PDB entry 8SSY | X-ray diffraction, 1.80 A resolution | chains A and B

Chain A (and B):
Protein: Serine hydroxymethyltransferase
Source organism: Thermus thermophilus HB8
Notes: EC 2.1.2.1; chain B of this document is another copy of the same molecule, construct and numbering; everything in this record applies to it too
UniProt: Q5SI56 (GLYA_THET8); residue numbers follow UniProt; this construct covers 3-407
Chain sequence (405 residues; row label = number of the first residue in the row):
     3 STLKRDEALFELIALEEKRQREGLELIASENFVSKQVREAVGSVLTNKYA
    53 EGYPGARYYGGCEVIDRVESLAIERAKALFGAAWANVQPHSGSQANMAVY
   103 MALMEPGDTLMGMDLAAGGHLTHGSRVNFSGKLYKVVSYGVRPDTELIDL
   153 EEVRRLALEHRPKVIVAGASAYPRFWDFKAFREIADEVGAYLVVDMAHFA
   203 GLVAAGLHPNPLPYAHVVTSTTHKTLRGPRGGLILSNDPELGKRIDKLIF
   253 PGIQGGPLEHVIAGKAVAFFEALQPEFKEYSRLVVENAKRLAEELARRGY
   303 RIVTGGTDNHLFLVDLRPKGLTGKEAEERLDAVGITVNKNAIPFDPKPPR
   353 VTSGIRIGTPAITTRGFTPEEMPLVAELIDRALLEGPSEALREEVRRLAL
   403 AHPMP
Disordered / not traced: 3-5
Modified / non-standard residues: K226 ((2S)-2-amino-6-[[3-hydroxy-2-methyl-5-(phosphonooxymethyl)pyridin-4-yl]methylideneamino]hexanoic acid; LLP)
UniProt features mapped onto this chain:
  - binding site (pyridoxal 5'-phosphate): Y51, G94, S95, S172, H200, H225, G258
  - binding site ((6S)-5,6,7,8-tetrahydrofolate): L117, G121 to L123, E242
  - site: H225 (Plays an important role in substrate specificity)
  - modified residue: K226 (N6-(pyridoxal phosphate)lysine)
Small-molecule neighbours: D-serine (DSN): S31, S172, H200, K226, R358
Reported in the primary citation:
  - binding site for D-serine: E53, Y61, H200, R358
  - conformationally variable residues (side-chain flip): Y61

Chain A / chain B interface:
Residue-residue contacts (145; chain A residue first):
  K6(A) - Q38(B)  hydrogen bond (backbone-side chain)
  K6(A) - F272(B)
  R7(A) - Q38(B)
  R7(A) - E41(B)  salt bridge
  R7(A) - F272(B)
  D8(A) - Q38(B)  hydrogen bond (backbone-side chain)
  D8(A) - R77(B)  salt bridge
  D8(A) - A268(B)
  D8(A) - V269(B)
  D8(A) - F272(B)
  L11(A) - A265(B)
  L11(A) - V269(B)  hydrophobic
  F12(A) - Q38(B)
  F12(A) - E41(B)
  L14(A) - V66(B)
  L14(A) - R69(B)
  L14(A) - V70(B)  hydrophobic
  E18(A) - L47(B)
  E18(A) - V66(B)
  E19(A) - V46(B)
  R21(A) - K50(B)
  R21(A) - G63(B)  hydrogen bond (side chain-backbone)
  R21(A) - E65(B)
  Q22(A) - V46(B)  hydrogen bond (side chain-backbone)
  Q22(A) - N49(B)  hydrogen bond
  I29(A) - Y61(B)  hydrophobic
  S31(A) - Y51(B)
  S31(A) - Y61(B)  hydrogen bond
  E32(A) - N49(B)
  E32(A) - K50(B)
  E32(A) - Y51(B)  hydrogen bond (side chain-backbone)
  N33(A) - N49(B)
  F34(A) - N49(B)
  V35(A) - T48(B)
  V35(A) - N49(B)  hydrogen bond (backbone-side chain)
  Q38(A) - K6(B)  hydrogen bond (side chain-backbone)
  Q38(A) - R7(B)
  Q38(A) - D8(B)  hydrogen bond (side chain-backbone)
  Q38(A) - F12(B)
  R40(A) - G44(B)  hydrogen bond (side chain-backbone)
  R40(A) - S45(B)
  R40(A) - V46(B)
  E41(A) - R7(B)  salt bridge
  E41(A) - F12(B)
  A42(A) - I15(B)  hydrophobic
  V43(A) - V43(B)
  G44(A) - R40(B)  hydrogen bond (backbone-side chain)
  S45(A) - R40(B)
  V46(A) - E19(B)
  V46(A) - Q22(B)  hydrogen bond (backbone-side chain)
  V46(A) - R40(B)
  L47(A) - E18(B)
  T48(A) - V35(B)
  T48(A) - R232(B)  hydrogen bond (backbone-side chain)
  N49(A) - Q22(B)  hydrogen bond
  N49(A) - E32(B)
  N49(A) - N33(B)
  N49(A) - F34(B)
  N49(A) - V35(B)  hydrogen bond (side chain-backbone)
  N49(A) - R232(B)
  K50(A) - R21(B)
  K50(A) - I29(B)
  K50(A) - E32(B)  salt bridge
  K50(A) - R232(B)  hydrogen bond (backbone-side chain)
  Y51(A) - S31(B)
  Y51(A) - E32(B)  hydrogen bond (backbone-side chain)
  Y51(A) - H225(B)  hydrogen bond
  Y51(A) - K226(B)
  Y51(A) - R232(B)
  Y60(A) - E329(B)
  Y60(A) - N340(B)
  Y60(A) - K341(B)  hydrogen bond (backbone-side chain)
  Y61(A) - I29(B)  hydrophobic
  Y61(A) - S31(B)  hydrogen bond
  Y61(A) - E329(B)
  Y61(A) - N340(B)
  Y61(A) - R358(B)  hydrogen bond
  G62(A) - E329(B)
  G62(A) - D333(B)
  G62(A) - V339(B)
  G63(A) - R21(B)  hydrogen bond (backbone-side chain)
  G63(A) - D333(B)  hydrogen bond (backbone-side chain)
  E65(A) - R21(B)
  V66(A) - L14(B)
  V66(A) - E18(B)
  I67(A) - E18(B)
  R69(A) - L14(B)
  V70(A) - L14(B)  hydrophobic
  R77(A) - D8(B)  salt bridge
  H92(A) - H92(B)
  H92(A) - S93(B)
  H92(A) - Q96(B)
  S93(A) - H92(B)
  S95(A) - I255(B)
  S95(A) - Q256(B)
  S95(A) - G257(B)  hydrogen bond (side chain-backbone)
  Q96(A) - H92(B)
  Q96(A) - I255(B)  hydrogen bond (side chain-backbone)
  M99(A) - M99(B)  hydrophobic
  M99(A) - I255(B)  hydrophobic
  P108(A) - L135(B)  hydrophobic
  L123(A) - F252(B)  hydrophobic
  L123(A) - P253(B)  hydrophobic
  V129(A) - P253(B)  hydrophobic
  V129(A) - G254(B)
  N130(A) - P253(B)  hydrogen bond (side chain-backbone)
  N130(A) - G254(B)  hydrogen bond (side chain-backbone)
  F131(A) - G254(B)  hydrogen bond (backbone-backbone)
  H225(A) - Y51(B)  hydrogen bond
  K226(A) - Y51(B)
  K226(A) - G257(B)
  K226(A) - G258(B)
  R232(A) - T48(B)  hydrogen bond (side chain-backbone)
  R232(A) - N49(B)
  R232(A) - K50(B)
  R232(A) - Y51(B)
  R232(A) - P259(B)
  R232(A) - L260(B)
  F252(A) - L123(B)  hydrophobic
  P253(A) - V129(B)  hydrophobic
  P253(A) - N130(B)  hydrogen bond (backbone-side chain)
  G254(A) - V129(B)
  G254(A) - N130(B)  hydrogen bond (backbone-side chain)
  G254(A) - F131(B)  hydrogen bond (backbone-backbone)
  I255(A) - S95(B)
  I255(A) - Q96(B)  hydrogen bond (backbone-side chain)
  I255(A) - M99(B)  hydrophobic
  Q256(A) - S95(B)
  G257(A) - S95(B)  hydrogen bond (backbone-side chain)
  G257(A) - K226(B)
  G258(A) - K226(B)
  P259(A) - R232(B)
  L260(A) - R232(B)
  A265(A) - L11(B)
  A268(A) - D8(B)
  V269(A) - D8(B)
  V269(A) - L11(B)  hydrophobic
  F272(A) - K6(B)
  F272(A) - R7(B)
  F272(A) - D8(B)
  Q276(A) - K6(B)
  D333(A) - G63(B)
  T338(A) - G62(B)
  N340(A) - Y61(B)
  R358(A) - Y61(B)  hydrogen bond
Other interface residues (no listed pair), chain A (81 interface residues in all): A10, I15, L17, E27, E53, L73, K134, L135, L250, H262, M406
Other interface residues (no listed pair), chain B (83 interface residues in all): A10, L17, E27, A42, Y60, I67, L73, P108, H122, K134, L250, H262, Q276, T338
The authors on this interface:
  - pairs named by the authors: S31(A)-Y61(B)

Overview:
Chain A and chain B form an interface of 81 and 83 residues respectively; the contacts include 37 hydrogen
bonds and 5 salt bridges. Polar pairs include R7(A)-E41(B), D8(A)-R77(B) and K50(A)-E32(B). The authors report
a contact between S31(A) and Y61(B). From the paper: a binding site for D-serine at E53(A), Y61(A) and H200(A)
among others; conformational variability at Y61(A).
Both chains are Serine hydroxymethyltransferase (Thermus thermophilus HB8). Entry 8SSY (Room-temperature X-ray
structure of Thermus thermophilus serine hydroxymethyltransferase (SHMT) bound with D-Ser in a
pseudo-Michaelis complex) was determined by X-ray diffraction, deposited together with 8SUI and 8SUJ.
